Entry 8HR8 (electron microscopy, 3.30 A resolution); this record covers chains E and F of the 7 polymer chains in the assembly.

== Chain E (and F) ==
Protein: Archaeal ATPase
Source organism: Escherichia coli
Notes: chain F of this document is another copy of the same molecule, construct and numbering; everything in this record applies to it too
UniProt: A0A8H9B1T2 (A0A8H9B1T2_ECOLX); residue numbers follow UniProt; this construct covers 1-947
Chain sequence (947 residues; row label = number of the first residue in the row):
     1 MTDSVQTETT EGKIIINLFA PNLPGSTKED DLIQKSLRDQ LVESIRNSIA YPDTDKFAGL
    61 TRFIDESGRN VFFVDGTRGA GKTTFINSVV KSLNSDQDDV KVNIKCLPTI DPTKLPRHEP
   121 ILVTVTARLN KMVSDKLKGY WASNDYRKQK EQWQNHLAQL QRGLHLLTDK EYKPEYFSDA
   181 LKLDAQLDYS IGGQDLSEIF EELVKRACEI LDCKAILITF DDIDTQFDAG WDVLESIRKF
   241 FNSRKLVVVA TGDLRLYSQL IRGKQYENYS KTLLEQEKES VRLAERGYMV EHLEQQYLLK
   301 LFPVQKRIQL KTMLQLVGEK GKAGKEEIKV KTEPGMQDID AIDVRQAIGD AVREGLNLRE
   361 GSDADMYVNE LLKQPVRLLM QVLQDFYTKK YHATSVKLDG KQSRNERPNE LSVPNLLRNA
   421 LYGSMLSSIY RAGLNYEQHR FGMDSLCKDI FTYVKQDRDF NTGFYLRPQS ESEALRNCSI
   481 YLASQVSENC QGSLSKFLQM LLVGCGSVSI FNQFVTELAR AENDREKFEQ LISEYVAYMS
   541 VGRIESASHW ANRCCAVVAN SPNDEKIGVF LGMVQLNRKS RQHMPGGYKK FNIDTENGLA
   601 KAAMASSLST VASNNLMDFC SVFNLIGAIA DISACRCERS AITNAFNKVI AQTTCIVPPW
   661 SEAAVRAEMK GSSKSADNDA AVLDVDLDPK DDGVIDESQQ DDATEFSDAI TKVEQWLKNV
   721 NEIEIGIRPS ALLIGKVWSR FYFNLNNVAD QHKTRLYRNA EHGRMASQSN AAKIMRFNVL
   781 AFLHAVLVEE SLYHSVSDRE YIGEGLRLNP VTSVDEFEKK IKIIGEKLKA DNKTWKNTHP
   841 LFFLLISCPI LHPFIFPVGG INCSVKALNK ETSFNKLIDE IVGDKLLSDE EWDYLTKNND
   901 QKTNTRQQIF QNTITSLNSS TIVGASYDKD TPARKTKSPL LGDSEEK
Unresolved in the structure: 1-12, 52-67, 396-411, 520-526, 664-703, 899-907, 934-947 (chain F: 1-12, 52-67, 396-410, 520-525, 664-703, 899-906, 933-947)
Differences from the reference sequence: conflict R636 (Leu in A0A8H9B1T2), L940 (Ser in A0A8H9B1T2)

== Interface between chain E and chain F ==
Residue-residue contacts (144):
  Q40(E) with H392(F), hydrogen bond
  G68(E) with L23(F)
  R69(E) with L23(F)
  D169(E) with R117(F); H118(F)
  K170(E) with H118(F), hydrogen bond (backbone-side chain)
  E171(E) with H118(F)
  Y172(E) with H118(F); E119(F); P120(F); V123(F); T168(F)
  P174(E) with Q161(F), hydrogen bond (backbone-side chain); T168(F)
  F177(E) with V123(F), hydrophobic; T126(F); Q161(F); L164(F), hydrophobic
  L181(E) with N130(F)
  L183(E) with N130(F); K131(F); S134(F)
  D188(E) with K131(F), salt bridge
  Y189(E) with K131(F), hydrogen bond (backbone-side chain)
  S190(E) with K131(F), hydrogen bond (backbone-side chain)
  I191(E) with P108(F), hydrophobic
  G192(E) with A127(F); K131(F)
  G193(E) with A127(F)
  R238(E) with T113(F), hydrogen bond; K114(F); T225(F)
  K239(E) with K114(F)
  N242(E) with K114(F)
  L254(E) with L426(F), hydrophobic; Y430(F)
  R255(E) with Y430(F); Y436(F)
  S258(E) with Y430(F)
  R262(E) with R431(F)
  Q265(E) with T225(F)
  N268(E) with Q226(F); F227(F); D228(F)
  Y269(E) with F227(F), hydrophobic; Q259(F)
  S270(E) with G263(F), hydrogen bond (side chain-backbone); E267(F)
  T272(E) with Y266(F)
  L273(E) with Q259(F); R262(F); G263(F); Y266(F), hydrophobic
  Q276(E) with Y266(F); L274(F); R286(F), hydrogen bond
  E277(E) with R262(F); Y266(F), hydrogen bond
  R282(E) with R262(F)
  E285(E) with R255(F), salt bridge; Q259(F), hydrogen bond; R262(F), salt bridge
  R286(E) with Q259(F)
  Y288(E) with E473(F), hydrogen bond
  M289(E) with D253(F); R255(F); L256(F), hydrophobic
  E291(E) with R431(F), salt bridge
  H292(E) with T77(F); R78(F); P375(F)
  L293(E) with R78(F), hydrogen bond (backbone-side chain); D224(F); L256(F), hydrophobic
  Q295(E) with L378(F); S427(F); S428(F); N477(F)
  Q296(E) with R78(F); G79(F); P375(F); R377(F), hydrogen bond
  Y297(E) with R78(F); T225(F)
  L298(E) with S427(F)
  L299(E) with R377(F); L378(F), hydrophobic; Q381(F), hydrogen bond (backbone-side chain)
  K300(E) with R78(F); T225(F), hydrogen bond; R377(F)
  P303(E) with Q381(F)
  V304(E) with Q381(F); D385(F); A420(F); G423(F); S424(F)
  Q305(E) with Q381(F); Q384(F); D385(F); K389(F)
  R307(E) with G423(F), hydrogen bond (side chain-backbone); L426(F)
  Q309(E) with Q438(F)
  E370(E) with R440(F), salt bridge
  K373(E) with H439(F), hydrogen bond (side chain-backbone)
  D457(E) with R543(F), salt bridge
  N461(E) with T654(F), hydrogen bond (side chain-backbone)
  T462(E) with E545(F), hydrogen bond
  R467(E) with E545(F)
  Q469(E) with R543(F)
  S470(E) with R543(F)
  E471(E) with R543(F), salt bridge
  R476(E) with R440(F)
  R740(E) with A651(F), hydrogen bond (side chain-backbone); Q652(F), hydrogen bond
  Y742(E) with T654(F)
  F743(E) with A651(F); T653(F); T654(F)
  N747(E) with R578(F), hydrogen bond
  D750(E) with R578(F), salt bridge; N615(F); L616(F)
  K753(E) with N614(F)
  T754(E) with K579(F)
  E789(E) with Q652(F)
  E804(E) with R639(F), salt bridge; T643(F); T704(F); F706(F); S707(F), hydrogen bond
  G805(E) with N647(F); F706(F)
  L806(E) with K601(F); A605(F), hydrophobic; N647(F); F706(F), hydrophobic
  R807(E) with T643(F); N644(F); N647(F), hydrogen bond; A651(F)
  L808(E) with I593(F), hydrophobic
  N809(E) with A651(F), hydrogen bond (side chain-backbone)
Interface residues without a listed pair, chain E (96 interface residues in all): Y51, T77, L166, E175, A180, D195, E235, Y266, G287, E294, Q315, D459, N512, Q513, D564, K736, S739, N746, Q751, E800, G803
Interface residues without a listed pair, chain F (94 interface residues in all): P21, S26, P116, R128, L157, L160, H165, L283, E437, A474, S540, G542, R553, T610, S640, I656

== Overview ==
The interface between chain E and chain F involves 96 residues on one side and 94 on the other, with 25
hydrogen bonds and 9 salt bridges. Polar pairs include D188(E)-K131(F), E285(E)-R255(F) and E285(E)-R262(F).
Chain E and chain F are both Archaeal ATPase (Escherichia coli); the structure, Structure of heptameric RdrA
ring, was determined by electron microscopy, deposited together with 8HR7, 8HR9, 8HRA, 8HRB and 8HRC.
